4JI0 - chains A and N of the 21 polymer chains in the assembly; structure by X-ray diffraction, 3.49 A resolution.

Chain A:
Molecule: 16S rRNA
Organism: Thermus thermophilus
Sequence (1522 nucleotides; each row starts with the number of its first residue; note: 42 numbers in that range are skipped by the numbering (no residue carries them; nothing is unmodelled there); a row labelled like 190A-190L holds insertion residues (190A, then the next letters in order); numbering starts at 0):
     0 UUUGUUGGAGAGUUUGAUCCUGGCUCAGGGUGAACGCUGGCGGCGUGCCU
    50 AAGACAUGCAAGUCGUGCGGG
    73 CCGCGGGGUUUU
    88 ACUCCG
    95 UGGUC
   101 AGCGGCGGACGGGUGAGUAACGCGUGGGU
  129A G
   130 ACCUACCCGGAAGAGGGGGACAACCCGGGGAAACUCGGGCUAAUCCCCCA
   180 UGUGGACCCGC
190A-190L CCCUUGGGGUGU
   191 GUCCAAAGGGCUUU
   216 GCCCGCUUCCGGAUGGGCCCGCGUCCCAUCAGCUAGUUGGUGGGGUAAUG
   266 GCCCACCAAGGCGACGACGGGUAGCCGGUCUGAGAGGAUGGCCGGCCACA
   316 GGGGCACUGAGACACGGGCCCCACUCCUACGGGAGGCAGCAGUUAGGAAU
   366 CUUCCGCAAUGGGCGCAAGCCUGACGGAGCGACGCCGCUUGGAGGAAGAA
   416 GCCCUUCGGGGUGUAAACUCCUGAA
   442 CCCGGGACGAAACCCCCGACGA
   474 GGGGACUGACGGUACCGGG
   494 GUAAUAGCGCCGGCCAACUCCGUGCCAGCAGCCGCGGUAAUACGGAGGGC
   544 GCGAGCGUUACCCGGAUUCACUGGGCGUAAAGGGCGUGUAGGCGGCCUGG
   594 GGCGUCCCAUGUGAAAGACCACGGCUCAACCGUGGGGGAGCGUGGGAUAC
   644 GCUCAGGCUAGACGGUGGGAGAGGGUGGUGGAAUUCCCGGAGUAGCGGUG
   694 AAAUGCGCAGAUACCGGGAGGAACGCCGAUGGCGAAGGCAGCCACCUGGU
   744 CCACCCGUGACGCUGAGGCGCGAAAGCGUGGGGAGCAAACCGGAUUAGAU
   794 ACCCGGGUAGUCCACGCCCUAAACGAUGCGCGCUAGGUCUCUGGGUCU
   848 CCUGGGGGCCGAAGCUAACGCGUUAAGCGCGCCGCCUGGGGAGUACGGCC
   898 GCAAGGCUGAAACUCAAAGGAAUUGACGGGGGCCCGCACAAGCGGUGGAG
   948 CAUGUGGUUUAAUUCGAAGXAACGCGAAGAACCUUACCAGGCCUUGACAU
   998 GCUAGG
 1003A G
  1004 AACCCGGGUGAAAGCCUGGGGUGCCCC
1030A-1030D GCGA
  1031 GGGGAGCCCUAGCACAGGUGCUGCAUGGCCGUCGUCAGCUCGUGCCGUGA
  1081 GGUGUUGGGUUAAGUCCCGCAACGAGCGCAACCCCCGCCGUUAGUUGCCA
  1131 GCGGUUCGGCCGGGCACUCUAACGGGACUGCCCGCGAAA
  1171 GCGGGAGGAAGGAGGGGACGACGUCUGGUCAGCAUGGCCCUUACGGCCUG
  1221 GGCGACACACGUGCUACAAUGCCCACUACAAAGCGAUGCCACCCGGCAAC
  1271 GGGGAGCUAAUCGCAAAAAGGUGGGCCCAGUUCGGAUUGGGGUCUGCAAC
  1321 CCGACCCCAUGAAGCCGGAAUCGCUAGUAAUCGCGGAUCAG
 1361A C
  1362 CAUGCCGCGGUGAAUACGUUCCCGGGCCUUGUACACACXGCCXGUXACGC
  1412 CAUGGGAGCGGGCUCUACCCGAAGUCGCCGGG
  1446 AGCCUACGGG
  1459 CAGGCGCCGAGGGUAGGGCCCGUGACUGGGGCGAAGUCGUAACAAGGUAG
  1509 CUGUACCGGAAGGUGCGGCUGGAUCCACUCCUUUCU
Disordered / not traced: 0-4, 1534-1538
Sequence notes: conflict C1534 (A2157 in M26923.1), A1535 (C2158 in M26923.1)
Modified / non-standard residues: PSU (pseudouridine-5'-monophosphate) at position 516, 7MG (7N-methyl-8-hydroguanosine-5'-monophosphate) at position 527, M2G (N2-dimethylguanosine-5'-monophosphate) at position 966, 5MC (5-methylcytidine-5'-monophosphate) at position 967, 2MG (2N-methylguanosine-5'-monophosphate) at position 1207, 5MC (5-methylcytidine-5'-monophosphate) at position 1400, 4OC (4n,o2'-methylcytidine-5'-monophosphate) at position 1402, 5MC (5-methylcytidine-5'-monophosphate) at position 1404, 5MC (5-methylcytidine-5'-monophosphate) at position 1407, UR3 (3-methyluridine-5'-monophoshate) at position 1498, MA6 (6N-dimethyladenosine-5'-monophoshate) at position 1518, MA6 (6N-dimethyladenosine-5'-monophoshate) at position 1519, PSU (pseudouridine-5'-monophosphate) at position 1540, PSU (pseudouridine-5'-monophosphate) at position 1541
Ion coordination: Mg2+ site 1 near U5 (its only coordinating residue here); Mg2+ site 2: U12, A914; Mg2+ site 3 near G21 (its only coordinating residue here); Mg2+ site 4: G21, G22; Mg2+ site 5 near C23 (its only coordinating residue here); Mg2+ site 6 near G38 (its only coordinating residue here); Mg2+ site 7: G46, G394; Mg2+ site 8: C48, G115; Mg2+ site 9 near A53 (its only coordinating residue here); Mg2+ site 10: A59, U387; Mg2+ site 11: U62, G105; Mg2+ site 12: C89, U90; 119 more Mg2+ sites not listed
Reported in the primary citation:
  - mutagenesis - C1490U: increased growth

Chain N:
Molecule: ribosomal protein S14
Organism: Thermus thermophilus
UniProtKB: Q5SHQ1 (RS14Z_THET8); residue numbers follow UniProt; this construct covers 1-61
Chain sequence (61 residues; each row starts with the number of its first residue):
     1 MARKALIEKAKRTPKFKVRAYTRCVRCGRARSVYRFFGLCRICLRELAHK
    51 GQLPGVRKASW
Disordered / not traced: 1
Ion coordination: Zn2+: Cys24, Cys27, Cys40, Cys43

Chain A / chain N interface:
Residue-residue contacts (68):
  G973(A) - Arg41(N)  phosphate contact
  A974(A) - Arg29(N)  salt bridge to the phosphate
  A974(A) - Arg31(N)  phosphate contact
  A974(A) - Ser32(N)  phosphate contact
  A974(A) - Arg41(N)  salt bridge to the phosphate
  A975(A) - Ser32(N)  hydrogen bond to the sugar
  A975(A) - Tyr34(N)  sugar contact
  G976(A) - Arg31(N)  phosphate contact
  G976(A) - Ser32(N)  phosphate contact
  G976(A) - Val33(N)  phosphate contact
  A977(A) - Arg31(N)  salt bridge to the phosphate
  C979(A) - Val18(N)  hydrogen bond to the base
  C979(A) - Arg19(N)  hydrogen bond to the base
  C980(A) - Arg19(N)  hydrogen bond to the sugar
  C980(A) - Tyr21(N)  sugar contact
  U981(A) - Leu6(N)  phosphate contact
  U981(A) - Tyr21(N)  sugar contact
  U982(A) - Arg23(N)  salt bridge to the phosphate
  U982(A) - Ala30(N)  phosphate contact
  A983(A) - Arg3(N)  salt bridge to the phosphate
  A994(A) - Lys4(N)  base contact
  A994(A) - Ala5(N)  base contact
  A994(A) - Lys11(N)  sugar contact
  C995(A) - Lys4(N)  hydrogen bond to the base
  A1015(A) - Lys15(N)  sugar contact
  G1047(A) - Lys4(N)  salt bridge to the phosphate
  G1048(A) - Arg3(N)  phosphate contact
  G1048(A) - Lys4(N)  phosphate contact
  U1049(A) - Arg3(N)  hydrogen bond to the sugar
  C1059(A) - Arg45(N)  hydrogen bond to the phosphate
  C1060(A) - Arg45(N)  salt bridge to the phosphate
  C1114(A) - Ser60(N)  hydrogen bond to the sugar
  C1114(A) - Trp61(N)  base contact
  C1115(A) - Ser60(N)  sugar contact
  C1115(A) - Trp61(N)  sugar contact
  G1186(A) - Trp61(N)  hydrogen bond to the base
  G1187(A) - Ser60(N)  hydrogen bond to the base
  G1187(A) - Trp61(N)  hydrogen bond to the sugar
  A1188(A) - Lys58(N)  sugar contact
  A1188(A) - Ser60(N)  sugar contact
  C1189(A) - Lys58(N)  salt bridge to the phosphate
  G1202(A) - Cys27(N)  hydrogen bond to the sugar
  G1202(A) - Arg29(N)  sugar contact
  G1202(A) - Ile42(N)  base contact
  G1202(A) - Glu46(N)  hydrogen bond to the base
  C1203(A) - Ala2(N)  phosphate contact
  C1203(A) - Arg26(N)  sugar contact
  C1203(A) - Cys27(N)  sugar contact
  G1216(A) - Arg3(N)  salt bridge to the phosphate
  G1216(A) - Ala5(N)  phosphate contact
  C1217(A) - Ala5(N)  phosphate contact
  C1217(A) - Glu8(N)  sugar contact
  C1218(A) - Glu8(N)  phosphate contact
  U1219(A) - Lys15(N)  salt bridge to the phosphate
  U1219(A) - Arg19(N)  salt bridge to the phosphate
  G1316(A) - Lys17(N)  phosphate contact
  G1316(A) - Val18(N)  sugar contact
  C1317(A) - Phe16(N)  stacking on the base
  C1317(A) - Lys17(N)  salt bridge to the phosphate
  C1317(A) - Arg19(N)  base contact
  U1358(A) - Val33(N)  phosphate contact
  U1358(A) - Tyr34(N)  sugar contact
  U1358(A) - Arg35(N)  phosphate contact
  C1359(A) - Thr22(N)  hydrogen bond to the phosphate
  C1359(A) - Arg35(N)  salt bridge to the phosphate
  A1360(A) - Val18(N)  base contact
  G1368(A) - Trp61(N)  phosphate contact
  C1369(A) - Trp61(N)  phosphate contact
Interface residues without a listed pair, chain A (41 interface residues in all): A1046, C1113, G1215, A1357
Interface residues without a listed pair, chain N (34 interface residues in all): Phe36, Cys43, Arg57

Overview:
Chain A and chain N form an interface of 41 and 34 residues respectively, with 14 hydrogen bonds, 13 salt
bridges and 1 aromatic stacking contact. Polar contacts include C979(A)-Val18(N), C979(A)-Arg19(N) and
C995(A)-Lys4(N). The Mg2+ site 2 is built by U12(A) and A914(A). From the paper: C1490U of chain A increases
growth.
Here chain A is 16S rRNA and chain N is ribosomal protein S14, both from Thermus thermophilus. Entry 4JI0
(Crystal Structure of 30S ribosomal subunit from Thermus thermophilus) was determined by X-ray diffraction
together with 4JI1, 4JI2, 4JI3, 4JI4, 4JI5, 4JI6, 4JI7 and 4JI8 from the same study.
